8YBJ - chains E and I of the 10 polymer chains in the assembly; structure by electron microscopy, 2.38 A resolution.

Chain E:
Name: Histone H3.1
From: Homo sapiens
Reference sequence: P68431 (H31_HUMAN); residues 0-135 here correspond to UniProt positions 1-136 (UniProt number = residue number + 1)
Amino-acid sequence (139 residues; row label = number of the first residue in the row; numbers below 1 keep their minus sign (Gly-3 is residue -3)):
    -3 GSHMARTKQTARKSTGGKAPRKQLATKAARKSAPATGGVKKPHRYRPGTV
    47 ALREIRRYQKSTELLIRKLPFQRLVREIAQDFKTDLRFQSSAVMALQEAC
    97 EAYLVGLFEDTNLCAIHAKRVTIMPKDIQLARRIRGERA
Not modelled in the structure: -3 to 38
Sequence notes: expression tag (-3 to -1)
UniProt features mapped onto this chain:
  - modified residue: Arg2 (Asymmetric dimethylarginine), Thr3 (Phosphothreonine), Lys4 (Allysine), Gln5 (5-glutamyl dopamine), Thr6 (Phosphothreonine), Arg8 (Citrulline), Lys9 (N6,N6,N6-trimethyllysine), Ser10 (ADP-ribosylserine), Thr11 (Phosphothreonine), Lys14 (N6-(2-hydroxyisobutyryl)lysine), Arg17 (Asymmetric dimethylarginine), Lys18 (N6-(2-hydroxyisobutyryl)lysine), Lys23 (N6-(2-hydroxyisobutyryl)lysine), Arg26 (Citrulline), Lys27 (N6,N6,N6-trimethyllysine), Ser28 (ADP-ribosylserine), Lys36 (N6,N6,N6-trimethyllysine), Lys37 (N6-methyllysine), Tyr41 (Phosphotyrosine), Lys56 (N6,N6,N6-trimethyllysine) and 8 more in UniProt
  - lipidation: Lys18 (N6-decanoyllysine)

Chain I:
Molecule: 145-nt DNA strand
From: synthetic construct
Sequence (145 nucleotides; numbered -72 to 72; the number before each row is that of its first residue; numbers below 1 keep their minus sign (DA-72 is residue -72)):
   -72 ATCAGAATCCCGGTGCCGAGGCCGCTCAATTGGTCGTAGACAGCTCTAGC
   -22 ACCGCTTAAACGCACGTACGCGCTGTCCCCCGCGTTTTAACCGCCAAGGG
    28 GATTACTCCCTAGTCTCCAGGCACGTGTCAGATATATACATCGAT

Interface between chain E and chain I:
Residue-residue contacts (23):
  His39(E) with DG-68(I), sugar contact
  Arg40(E) with DG9(I), hydrogen bond to the base; DC10(I), sugar contact
  Tyr41(E) with DA-67(I), sugar contact; DA-66(I), sugar contact; DG9(I), sugar contact; DC10(I), phosphate contact
  Arg42(E) with DG9(I), phosphate contact
  Pro43(E) with DC8(I), phosphate contact; DG9(I), phosphate contact
  Gly44(E) with DC8(I), phosphate contact; DG9(I), hydrogen bond to the phosphate
  Thr45(E) with DG9(I), phosphate contact
  Val46(E) with DG9(I), hydrogen bond to the phosphate
  Ala47(E) with DG9(I), phosphate contact
  Arg49(E) with DA-66(I), sugar contact
  Arg63(E) with DC18(I), phosphate contact
  Lys64(E) with DC18(I), hydrogen bond to the phosphate
  Leu65(E) with DA17(I), phosphate contact; DC18(I), hydrogen bond to the phosphate
  Pro66(E) with DA17(I), phosphate contact
  Arg69(E) with DA17(I), salt bridge to the phosphate
  Arg83(E) with DG26(I), sugar contact
Also at the interface, not in a pair above, chain E (17 interface residues in all): Lys56
Also at the interface, not in a pair above, chain I (14 interface residues in all): DA-69, DT-65, DC-64, DG25, DG27

In short:
Chain E and chain I form an interface of 17 and 14 residues respectively; the contacts include 5 hydrogen
bonds and 1 salt bridge. Polar contacts include Arg40(E)-DG9(I), Gly44(E)-DG9(I) and Val46(E)-DG9(I).
Chain E is Histone H3.1 (Homo sapiens) and chain I is a 145-nt DNA strand (synthetic construct); the
structure, Cryo-EM structure of human nucleosome core particle composed of the Widom 601 DNA sequence, was
determined by electron microscopy, deposited together with 8YBK.
